4KLT - chains A and P of the 4 polymer chains in the assembly; structure by X-ray diffraction, 1.98 A resolution.

[Chain A]
Name: DNA polymerase beta
Source organism: Homo sapiens
Notes: EC 2.7.7.7, 4.2.99.-
Reference sequence: P06746 (DPOLB_HUMAN); residue numbers follow UniProt; this construct covers 1-335
Chain sequence (335 residues; row label = number of the first residue in the row):
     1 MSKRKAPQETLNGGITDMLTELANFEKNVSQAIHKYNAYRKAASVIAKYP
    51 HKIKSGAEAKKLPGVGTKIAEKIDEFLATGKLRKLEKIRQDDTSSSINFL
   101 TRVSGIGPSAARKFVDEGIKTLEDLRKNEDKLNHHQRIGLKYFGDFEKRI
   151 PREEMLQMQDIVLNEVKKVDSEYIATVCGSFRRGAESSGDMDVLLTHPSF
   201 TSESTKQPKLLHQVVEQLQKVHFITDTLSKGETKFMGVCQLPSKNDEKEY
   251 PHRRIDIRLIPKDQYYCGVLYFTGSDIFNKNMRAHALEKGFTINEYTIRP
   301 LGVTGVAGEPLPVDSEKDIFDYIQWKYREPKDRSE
Unresolved in the structure: 1-9, 202-204, 244-246, 301-306
Curated features (UniProtKB/Swiss-Prot):
  - region: Arg183 to Asp192 (DNA-binding)
  - active site: Lys72 (Nucleophile)
  - binding site (K(+)): Lys60, Leu62, Val65, Thr101, Val103, Ile106
  - binding site (Na(+)): Lys60, Leu62, Val65, Thr101, Val103, Ile106
  - binding site (dATP): Arg149, Ser180, Arg183, Gly189, Asp190
  - binding site (dCTP): Arg149, Ser180, Arg183, Gly189, Asp190
  - binding site (dGTP): Arg149, Ser180, Arg183, Gly189, Asp190, Asp192
  - binding site (dTTP): Arg149, Ser180, Arg183, Gly189, Asp190
  - binding site (Mg(2+)): Asp190, Asp192, Asp256
  - modified residue: Lys72 (N6-acetyllysine), Arg83 (Omega-N-methylarginine), Arg152 (Omega-N-methylarginine)
  - cross-link (Glycyl lysine isopeptide (Lys-Gly)): Lys41 (interchain with G-Cter in ubiquitin), Lys61 (interchain with G-Cter in ubiquitin), Lys81 (interchain with G-Cter in ubiquitin)
Metal / ion sites: Na+ site 1: Lys60, Leu62, Val65 (shared with 1 residue of chain D); Na+ site 2: Thr101, Val103, Ile106 (shared with DG9(P) of chain P); Mn2+ site 1 near Asp124 (its only coordinating residue here); Mn2+ site 2: Asp190, Asp192 (together with pyrophosphate); Mn2+ site 3: Asp190, Asp192, Asp256 (shared with DA11(P) of chain P)
Ligand contacts: pyrophosphate (PPV): Arg149, Gly179, Ser180, Arg183, Ser188, Gly189, Asp190, Asp192, Gly274, Ser275

[Chain P]
Molecule: 11-nt DNA strand
Sequence (11 nucleotides; each row starts with the number of its first residue):
     1 GCTGATGCGCA
Metal / ion sites: Na+: DG9 (shared with Thr101(A), Val103(A), Ile106(A) of chain A); Mn2+: DA11 (shared with Asp190(A), Asp192(A), Asp256(A) of chain A)

[How chain A and chain P interact]
Pairs across the interface (24):
  Arg40(A) with DA11(P), base contact
  Val103(A) with DG9(P), phosphate contact
  Ser104(A) with DG9(P), phosphate contact
  Gly105(A) with DC8(P), sugar contact; DG9(P), hydrogen bond to the phosphate
  Ile106(A) with DG9(P), phosphate contact
  Gly107(A) with DC8(P), hydrogen bond to the phosphate; DG9(P), phosphate contact
  Pro108(A) with DC8(P), phosphate contact
  Ser109(A) with DG7(P), sugar contact; DC8(P), hydrogen bond to the phosphate
  Ala110(A) with DC8(P), hydrogen bond to the phosphate
  His135(A) with DG9(P), sugar contact
  Asp192(A) with DA11(P), phosphate contact
  Arg254(A) with DC10(P), salt bridge to the phosphate
  Asp256(A) with DC10(P), sugar contact
  Arg258(A) with DC10(P), phosphate contact; DA11(P), salt bridge to the phosphate
  Tyr271(A) with DA11(P), hydrogen bond to the base
  Phe272(A) with DA11(P), phosphate contact
  Thr273(A) with DA11(P), phosphate contact
  Gly274(A) with DA11(P), hydrogen bond to the phosphate
  Asp276(A) with DA11(P), base contact
  Asn279(A) with DA11(P), sugar contact
Other interface residues (no listed pair), chain A (23 interface residues in all): Ala111, Gly179, Met236

[Overview]
23 residues of chain A face 5 of chain P across their interface, with 6 hydrogen bonds and 2 salt bridges.
Polar contacts include Tyr271(A)-DA11(P), Gly105(A)-DG9(P) and Gly107(A)-DC8(P). Chain A binds pyrophosphate.
Chain A is DNA polymerase beta (Homo sapiens) and chain P is an 11-nt DNA strand; the structure, DNA
polymerase beta mismatched product complex with Mn2+, 30 min, was determined by X-ray diffraction, deposited
together with 4KLD, 4KLE, 4KLF, 4KLG, 4KLH, 4KLI and 8 further entries.
